Entry 8KD4 (electron microscopy, 2.93 A resolution); this record covers chains V and X of the 16 polymer chains in the assembly.

== Chain V ==
Name: Histone H2B 1.1
From: Xenopus laevis
Reference sequence: P02281 (H2B11_XENLA); residues 1-122 here correspond to UniProt positions 5-126 (UniProt number = residue number + 4)
Amino-acid sequence (122 residues; each row starts with the number of its first residue):
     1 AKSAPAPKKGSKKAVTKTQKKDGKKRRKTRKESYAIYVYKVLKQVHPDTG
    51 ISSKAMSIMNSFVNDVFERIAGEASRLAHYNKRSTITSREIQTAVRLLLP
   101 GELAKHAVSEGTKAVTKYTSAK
Disordered / not traced: 1-28, 120-122
Construct notes: engineered mutation Thr29 (Ser33 in P02281)
Curated features (UniProtKB/Swiss-Prot):
  - modified residue: Lys2 (N6-acetyllysine), Lys9 (N6-acetyllysine), Ser11 (Phosphoserine), Lys12 (N6-acetyllysine), Lys17 (N6-acetyllysine)
  - glycosylation: Ser109 (O-linked (GlcNAc) serine)
  - cross-link: Lys117 (Glycyl lysine isopeptide (Lys-Gly) (interchain with G-Cter in ubiquitin))

== Chain X ==
Molecule: 187bp DNA
Sequence (187 nucleotides; row label = number of the first residue in the row; numbers below 1 keep their minus sign (DG-93 is residue -93)):
   -93 GCGGTGGCGGCCGCTCTAGAACAGGATGTATATATCTGACACGTGCCTGG
   -43 AGACTAGGGAGTAATCCCCTTGGCGGTTAAAACGCGGGGGACAGCGCGTA
     7 CGTGCGTTTAAGCGGTGCTAGAGCTGTCTACGACCAATTGAGCGGCCTCG
    57 GCACCGGGATTCTCCAGGGCGGCCGCGTATAGGGTCC
Disordered / not traced: -93 to -89, 76-93

== How chain V and chain X interact ==
Pairs across the interface (13; chain V residue first):
  Thr29(V) - DC30(X)  phosphate contact
  Arg30(V) - DC-47(X)  sugar contact
  Tyr39(V) - DA-53(X)  sugar contact
  Tyr39(V) - DC-52(X)  hydrogen bond to the phosphate
  Gly50(V) - DA-53(X)  phosphate contact
  Ile51(V) - DC-54(X)  sugar contact
  Ile51(V) - DA-53(X)  hydrogen bond to the phosphate
  Ser52(V) - DC-54(X)  phosphate contact
  Ser53(V) - DC-54(X)  hydrogen bond to the phosphate
  Lys82(V) - DA-34(X)  phosphate contact
  Arg83(V) - DA-34(X)  phosphate contact
  Arg83(V) - DG-33(X)  salt bridge to the phosphate
  Ser84(V) - DA-34(X)  hydrogen bond to the phosphate
Other interface residues (no listed pair), chain V (11 interface residues in all): Thr85
Other interface residues (no listed pair), chain X (9 interface residues in all): DT-46, DG-35

== In short ==
11 residues of chain V face 9 of chain X across their interface; the contacts include 4 hydrogen bonds and 1
salt bridge. Polar contacts include Tyr39(V)-DC-52(X), Ile51(V)-DA-53(X) and Ser53(V)-DC-54(X).
Here chain V is Histone H2B 1.1 (Xenopus laevis) and chain X is 187bp DNA. Entry 8KD4 (Rpd3S in complex with
nucleosome with H3K36MLA modification and 187bp DNA, class1) was determined by electron microscopy together
with 8KC7, 8KD2, 8KD3, 8KD5, 8KD6 and 8KD7 from the same study.
